Entry 4CCX (X-ray diffraction, 1.90 A resolution); this record covers chain A.

# Chain A
Molecule: Cytochrome C peroxidase
From: Saccharomyces cerevisiae
Notes: EC 1.11.1.5
UniProtKB: P00431 (CCPR_YEAST); residues 4-294 here correspond to UniProt positions 71-361 (UniProt number = residue number + 67)
Sequence (294 residues; row label = number of the first residue in the row):
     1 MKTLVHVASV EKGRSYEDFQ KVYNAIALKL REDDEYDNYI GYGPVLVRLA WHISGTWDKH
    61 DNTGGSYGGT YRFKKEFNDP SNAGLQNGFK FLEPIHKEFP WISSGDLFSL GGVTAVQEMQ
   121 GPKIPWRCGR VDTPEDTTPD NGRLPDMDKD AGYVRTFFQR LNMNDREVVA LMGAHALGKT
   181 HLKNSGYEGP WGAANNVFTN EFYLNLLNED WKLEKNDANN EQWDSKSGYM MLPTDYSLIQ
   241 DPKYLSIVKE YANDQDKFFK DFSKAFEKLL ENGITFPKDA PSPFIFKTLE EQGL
Not modelled in the structure: 1-3
Sequence notes: conflict Ile53 (Thr120 in P00431), Met147 (Ala214 in P00431), Gly152 (Asp219 in P00431)
Metal / ion sites: heme Fe near His175 (its only coordinating residue here)
Ligand contacts: heme (HEM): Pro44, Val45, Val47, Arg48, Trp51, Pro145, Asp146, Met147, Phe158, Leu171, Met172, Ala174, His175, Leu177, Gly178, Lys179, Thr180, His181, Asn184, Ser185, Trp191, Leu232, Thr234, Phe262, Phe266
Curated features (UniProtKB/Swiss-Prot):
  - active site: His52 (Proton acceptor), Trp191 (Tryptophan radical intermediate)
  - binding site (heme b): His175
  - site: Arg48 (Transition state stabilizer)
  - modified residue: Tyr153 (Phosphotyrosine)

# Overview
Bound to chain A: heme. UniProt lists active-site residues His52 and Trp191 and heme b-binding residue His175.
Chain A is Cytochrome C peroxidase (Saccharomyces cerevisiae); the structure, Altering substrate specificity
at the heme edge of cytochrome C peroxidase, was determined by X-ray diffraction, deposited together with
3CCX.
